PDB entry 1LTX | X-ray diffraction, 2.70 A resolution | chains A and R of the 4 polymer chains in the assembly

[Chain A]
Protein: Rab geranylgeranyltransferase alpha subunit
From: Rattus norvegicus
Notes: EC 2.5.1.-
Reference sequence: Q08602 (PGTA_RAT); numbering as in UniProt (aligned over 1-567)
Amino-acid sequence (567 residues; row label = number of the first residue in the row):
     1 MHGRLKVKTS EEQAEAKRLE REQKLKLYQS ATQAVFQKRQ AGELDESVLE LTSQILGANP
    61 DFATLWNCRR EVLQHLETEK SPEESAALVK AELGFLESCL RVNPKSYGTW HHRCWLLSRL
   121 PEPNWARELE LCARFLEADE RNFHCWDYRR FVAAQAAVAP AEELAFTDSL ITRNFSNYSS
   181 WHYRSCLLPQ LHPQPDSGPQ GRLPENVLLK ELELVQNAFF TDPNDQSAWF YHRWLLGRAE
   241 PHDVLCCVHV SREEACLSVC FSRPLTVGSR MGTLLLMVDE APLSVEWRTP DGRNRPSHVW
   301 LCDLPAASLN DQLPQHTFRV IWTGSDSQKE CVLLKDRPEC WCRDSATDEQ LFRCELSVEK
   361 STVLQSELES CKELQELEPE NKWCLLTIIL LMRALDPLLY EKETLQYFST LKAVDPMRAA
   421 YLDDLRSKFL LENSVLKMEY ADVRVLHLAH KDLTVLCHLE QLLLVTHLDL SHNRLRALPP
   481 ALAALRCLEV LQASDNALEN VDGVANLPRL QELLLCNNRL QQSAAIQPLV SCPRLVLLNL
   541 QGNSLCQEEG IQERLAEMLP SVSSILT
Unresolved in the structure: 1-23, 194-199, 242-243
Curated features (UniProtKB/Swiss-Prot):
  - modified residue: Ser98 (Phosphoserine)

[Chain R]
Protein: Rab Escort Protein 1
From: Rattus norvegicus
Reference sequence: P37727 (RAE1_RAT); residues 1-650 here = UniProt positions 1-650
Amino-acid sequence (650 residues; each row starts with the number of its first residue):
     1 MADNLPSDFD VIVIGTGLPE SIIAAACSRS GQRVLHVDSR SYYGGNWASF SFSGLLSWLK
    61 EYQENNDVVT ENSMWQEQIL ENEEAIPLSS KDKTIQHVEV FCYASQDLHK DVEEAGALQK
   121 NHASVTSAQS AEAAEAAETS CLPTAVEPLS MGSCEIPAEQ SQCPGPESSP EVNDAEATGK
   181 KENSDAKSST EEPSENVPKV QDNTETPKKN RITYSQIIKE GRRFNIDLVS KLLYSRGLLI
   241 DLLIKSNVSR YAEFKNITRI LAFREGTVEQ VPCSRADVFN SKQLTMVEKR MLMKFLTFCV
   301 EYEEHPDEYR AYEGTTFSEY LKTQKLTPNL QYFVLHSIAM TSETTSCTVD GLKATKKFLQ
   361 CLGRYGNTPF LFPLYGQGEL PQCFCRMCAV FGGIYCLRHS VQCLVVDKES RKCKAVIDQF
   421 GQRIISKHFI IEDSYLSENT CSRVQYRQIS RAVLITDGSV LKTDADQQVS ILTVPAEEPG
   481 SFAVRVIELC SSTMTCMKGT YLVHLTCMSS KTAREDLERV VQKLFTPYTE IEAENEQVEK
   541 PRLLWALYFN MRDSSDISRD CYNDLPSNVY VCSGPDSGLG NDNAVKQAET LFQQICPNED
   601 FCPAPPNPED IVLDGDSSQQ EVPESSVTPE TNSETPKEST VLGNPEEPSE
Unresolved in the structure: 1, 66-69, 108-208, 343-344, 533-538, 602-607, 615-650
Construct notes: engineered mutation Lys231 (Gln in P37727), Thr473 (Ala in P37727), Ala483 (Gly in P37727)
Curated features (UniProtKB/Swiss-Prot):
  - mutagenesis: Phe279 (F279A: Abolishes association with RGGT)

[Interface between chain A and chain R]
Pairs across the interface - 22 pairs, chain A then chain R:
  Ile171(A) - Phe279(R)  hydrophobic
  Thr172(A) - Ala276(R)
  Thr172(A) - Phe279(R)
  Thr172(A) - Asn280(R)
  Leu214(A) - Phe279(R)  hydrophobic
  Asn217(A) - Phe279(R)
  Asn217(A) - Met286(R)
  Asn217(A) - Lys289(R)  hydrogen bond
  Ala218(A) - Phe279(R)  hydrophobic
  Phe220(A) - Met286(R)  hydrophobic
  Phe220(A) - Arg290(R)  hydrogen bond (backbone-side chain)
  Thr221(A) - Phe279(R)
  Thr221(A) - Arg290(R)  hydrogen bond (backbone-side chain)
  Thr221(A) - Met293(R)
  Pro223(A) - Arg290(R)
  Glu373(A) - Val287(R)
  Leu377(A) - Arg290(R)
  Leu377(A) - Met291(R)  hydrophobic
  Leu377(A) - Lys294(R)  hydrogen bond (backbone-side chain)
  Leu377(A) - Lys325(R)
  Glu378(A) - Arg290(R)  salt bridge
  Glu378(A) - Lys294(R)  salt bridge
Also at the interface, not in a pair above, chain A (15 interface residues in all): Arg173, Gln216, Asp222, Leu374
Also at the interface, not in a pair above, chain R (12 interface residues in all): Arg275

[Overview]
The interface between chain A and chain R involves 15 residues on one side and 12 on the other; the contacts
include 4 hydrogen bonds and 2 salt bridges. Among the polar pairs are Glu378(A)-Arg290(R),
Glu378(A)-Lys294(R) and Asn217(A)-Lys289(R).
Here chain A is Rab geranylgeranyltransferase alpha subunit and chain R is Rab Escort Protein 1, both from
Rattus norvegicus. Entry 1LTX (Structure of Rab Escort Protein-1 in complex with Rab geranylgeranyl
transferase and isoprenoid) was determined by X-ray diffraction.
